9JIE - chains H and L of the 6 polymer chains in the assembly; structure by electron microscopy, 2.76 A resolution.

# Chain H
Molecule: C6 Fab heavy chain
From: Homo sapiens
Notes: antibody fragment or engineered binder
Chain sequence (124 residues; each row starts with the number of its first residue):
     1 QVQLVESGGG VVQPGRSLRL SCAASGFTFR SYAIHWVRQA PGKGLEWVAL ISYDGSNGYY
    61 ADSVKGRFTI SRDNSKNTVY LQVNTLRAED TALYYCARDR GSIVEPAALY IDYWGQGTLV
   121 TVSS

# Chain L
Molecule: C6 Fab light chain
From: Homo sapiens
Notes: antibody fragment or engineered binder
Chain sequence (110 residues; row label = number of the first residue in the row):
     1 QSVLTQPPSV SAAPGQMVTI SCSGSSSNIG NNYVSWYQHL PGTAPKLLIY DNNKRPSGIP
    61 DRFSGSKSGT SVTLGITGLQ TGDEADYYCG TWDSSLSAVV FGGGTKLTVL
Cystine bridges: C22-C89

# Chain H / chain L interface
Contacting residue pairs (41):
  H35(H) with V99(L)
  Q39(H) with H39(L), hydrogen bond; Y88(L)
  G44(H) with Y88(L)
  L45(H) with H39(L); Y88(L)
  W47(H) with A98(L), hydrophobic; V99(L); F101(L), hydrophobic
  Y59(H) with W92(L), hydrophobic; S97(L)
  Y60(H) with A98(L)
  Y95(H) with H39(L), hydrogen bond; T43(L); A44(L), hydrophobic; P45(L)
  I103(H) with W92(L), hydrogen bond (backbone-side chain)
  V104(H) with N32(L)
  E105(H) with N32(L), hydrogen bond (backbone-side chain)
  P106(H) with N31(L); N32(L)
  A107(H) with N32(L), hydrogen bond (backbone-side chain); Y33(L), hydrogen bond (backbone-backbone); W92(L), hydrophobic
  A108(H) with Y33(L), hydrophobic; D51(L)
  L109(H) with T91(L); W92(L); V99(L), hydrophobic
  Y110(H) with L47(L), hydrophobic; Y50(L), hydrophobic; P56(L)
  I111(H) with Y37(L); F101(L), hydrophobic
  W114(H) with Y37(L), hydrophobic; A44(L); P45(L), hydrophobic; F101(L), hydrophobic
  G115(H) with A44(L)
  Q116(H) with G42(L); A44(L)
Other interface residues (no listed pair), chain H (24 interface residues in all): V37, K43, L50, D112
Other interface residues (no listed pair), chain L (23 interface residues in all): S35, G90, S94

# Summary
Chain H and chain L form an interface of 24 and 23 residues respectively; the contacts include 6 hydrogen
bonds. Polar contacts include Q39(H)-H39(L), Y95(H)-H39(L) and I103(H)-W92(L).
Here chain H is C6 Fab heavy chain and chain L is C6 Fab light chain, both from Homo sapiens. Entry 9JIE (Rat
hepatitis E virus capsid protein E2s domain in complex with Fab C6) was determined by electron microscopy
together with 9JIF, 9JIG, 9JII, 9JIJ, 9JIK, 9JIL and 3 further entries from the same study.
